PDB entry 3MIP | X-ray diffraction, 2.40 A resolution | chains B and C of the 4 polymer chains in the assembly

Chain B:
Protein: Mso-8G
From: synthetic construct
Chain sequence (161 residues; each row starts with the number of its first residue):
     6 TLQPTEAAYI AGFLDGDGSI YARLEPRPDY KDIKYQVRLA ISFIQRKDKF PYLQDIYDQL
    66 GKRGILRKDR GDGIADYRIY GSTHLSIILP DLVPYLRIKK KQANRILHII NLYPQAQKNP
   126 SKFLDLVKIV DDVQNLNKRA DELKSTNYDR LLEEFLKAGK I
Bound ions: Ca2+ site 1: Gly21 (shared with 1 residue of chain A; DG3(C) of chain C; 1 residue of chain D); Ca2+ site 2: Asp22 (shared with 1 residue of chain A; DA2(C) of chain C; 1 residue of chain D)
From the paper describing this entry:
  - binding site for the 24-nt DNA strand (chain C): Arg28, Glu30, Arg43, Arg83, Tyr85
  - mutagenesis - E30Q: unchanged catalytic activity on its target
  - mutagenesis - E30Q, R83T: increased catalytic activity on wild-type site
  - mutagenesis - R83T: decreased catalytic activity on 'gcg' target site
  - specificity-determining residues: Arg83
  - mutagenesis - R43S: abolished expression
  - binding site for the 24-nt DNA strand: Arg28, Glu30

Chain C:
Molecule: 24-nt DNA strand
Sequence (24 nucleotides; each row starts with the number of its first residue; note: 1 number in that range is skipped by the numbering (no residue carries it; nothing is unmodelled there); numbers below 1 keep their minus sign (DG-12 is residue -12)):
   -12 GCAGGCGGTC GT
     1 GAGACCGCTC CG
Bound ions: Ca2+ site 1: DA2 (shared with 1 residue of chain A; Asp22(B) of chain B; 1 residue of chain D); Ca2+ site 2: DG3 (shared with 1 residue of chain A; Gly21(B) of chain B; 1 residue of chain D)

How chain B and chain C interact:
Contacting residue pairs - 30 pairs, chain B then chain C:
  Gly21(B) - DG3(C)  phosphate contact
  Asp22(B) - DA2(C)  phosphate contact
  Asp22(B) - DG3(C)  phosphate contact
  Gly23(B) - DG3(C)  sugar contact
  Gly23(B) - DA4(C)  phosphate contact
  Ser24(B) - DG3(C)  sugar contact
  Ser24(B) - DA4(C)  hydrogen bond to the phosphate
  Tyr26(B) - DC5(C)  phosphate contact
  Arg28(B) - DC6(C)  salt bridge to the phosphate
  Arg28(B) - DG7(C)  hydrogen bond to the base
  Glu30(B) - DG7(C)  base contact
  Glu30(B) - DC8(C)  hydrogen bond to the base
  Arg43(B) - DG7(C)  base contact
  Arg43(B) - DC8(C)  base contact
  Ile49(B) - DA2(C)  sugar contact
  Ile49(B) - DG3(C)  base contact
  Gln50(B) - DA2(C)  hydrogen bond to the phosphate
  Arg51(B) - DG1(C)  salt bridge to the phosphate
  Arg51(B) - DA2(C)  hydrogen bond to the phosphate
  Lys54(B) - DA2(C)  salt bridge to the phosphate
  Arg75(B) - DA2(C)  base contact
  Arg75(B) - DG3(C)  hydrogen bond to the base
  Arg75(B) - DA4(C)  base contact
  Ile79(B) - DG1(C)  sugar contact
  Ile79(B) - DA2(C)  base contact
  Arg83(B) - DC5(C)  base contact
  Lys104(B) - DA4(C)  salt bridge to the phosphate
  Gln139(B) - DC5(C)  phosphate contact
  Asn142(B) - DA4(C)  phosphate contact
  Asn142(B) - DC5(C)  hydrogen bond to the phosphate
Other interface residues (no listed pair), chain B (23 interface residues in all): Ile25, Ala27, Arg32, Asp77, Tyr85
Other interface residues (no listed pair), chain C (9 interface residues in all): DT9

Summary:
Chain B and chain C form an interface of 23 and 9 residues respectively; the contacts include 7 hydrogen bonds
and 4 salt bridges. Polar contacts include Arg28(B)-DG7(C), Glu30(B)-DC8(C) and Arg75(B)-DG3(C). From the
paper: a binding site for the 24-nt DNA strand (chain C) at Arg28(B), Glu30(B) and Arg43(B) among others; E30Q
and R83T of chain B increase catalytic activity on wild-type site.
Here chain B is Mso-8G (synthetic construct) and chain C is a 24-nt DNA strand. Entry 3MIP (I-MsoI re-designed
for altered DNA cleavage specificity (-8GCG)) was determined by X-ray diffraction (same publication as 3KO2).
